PDB entry 2LSP | solution NMR | chains A and B

== Chain A ==
Molecule: NF-kB-K310ac peptide
UniProtKB: Q04206 (TF65_HUMAN); residues 1-13 here correspond to UniProt positions 304-316 (UniProt number = residue number + 303)
Amino-acid sequence (13 residues; row label = number of the first residue in the row):
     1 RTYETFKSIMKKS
Modified / non-standard residues: Lys-7 (n(6)-acetyllysine; ALY)
Curated features (UniProtKB/Swiss-Prot):
  - modified residue: Lys-7 (N6-acetyllysine), Ser-8 (Phosphoserine)
What the authors report for this chain:
  - post-translational modification sites: Lys-7
  - specificity-determining residues: Phe-6, Ile-9

== Chain B ==
Molecule: Bromodomain-containing protein 4
Organism: Homo sapiens
Notes: fragment: second bromodomain
UniProtKB: O60885 (BRD4_HUMAN); residue numbers follow UniProt; this construct covers 333-460
Amino-acid sequence (128 residues; numbered 333 to 460; the number before each row is that of its first residue):
   333 KDVPDSQQHPAPEKSSKVSEQLKCCSGILKEMFAKKHAAYAWPFYKPVDV
   383 EALGLHDYCDIIKHPMDMSTIKSKLEAREYRDAQEFGADVRLMFSNCYKY
   433 NPPDHEVVAMARKLQDVFEMRFAKMPDE
Curated features (UniProtKB/Swiss-Prot):
  - site: Asn-433 (Acetylated histone binding)
  - natural variant: Tyr-390 (Y390C: Found in a patient with a neurodevelopmental syndrome; uncertain significance), Tyr-430 (Y430C: In CDLS6)
  - mutagenesis: Asn-433 (N433A: Abolishes binding to acetylated histones)
What the authors report for this chain:
  - specificity-determining residues: His-437

== How chain A and chain B interact ==
Residue-residue contacts - 29 pairs, chain A then chain B:
  Arg-1(A) / Asp-389(B)
  Thr-2(A) / Asp-389(B)
  Tyr-3(A) / Asp-392(B)
  Tyr-3(A) / Ile-393(B)
  Thr-5(A) / Gly-386(B)
  Thr-5(A) / Leu-387(B)
  Thr-5(A) / Asp-389(B)
  Thr-5(A) / Tyr-432(B)
  Phe-6(A) / Leu-385(B)
  Phe-6(A) / Leu-387(B)
  Phe-6(A) / Tyr-432(B)
  Phe-6(A) / Asn-433(B)
  Phe-6(A) / His-437(B)
  Lys-7(A) / Pro-375(B)
  Lys-7(A) / Phe-376(B)
  Lys-7(A) / Val-380(B)
  Lys-7(A) / Leu-385(B)
  Lys-7(A) / Leu-387(B)
  Lys-7(A) / Asn-428(B)
  Lys-7(A) / Cys-429(B)
  Lys-7(A) / Asn-433(B)
  Lys-7(A) / His-437(B)
  Lys-7(A) / Val-439(B)
  Ser-8(A) / Leu-385(B)
  Ile-9(A) / Trp-374(B)
  Ile-9(A) / Pro-375(B)
  Ile-9(A) / His-437(B)
  Ile-9(A) / Glu-438(B)
  Ile-9(A) / Val-439(B)
Interface residues without a listed pair, chain A (9 interface residues in all): Glu-4
Interface residues without a listed pair, chain B (18 interface residues in all): Ile-394
The authors on this interface:
  - residue pairs: Tyr-3(A)/Ile-393(B) (hydrophobic contact), Phe-6(A)/His-437(B), Lys-7(A)/Asn-433(B) (hydrogen bond), Ile-9(A)/His-437(B) (hydrophobic contact), Ile-9(A)/Trp-374(B) (hydrophobic contact)

== In short ==
The interface between chain A and chain B involves 9 residues on one side and 18 on the other. The authors
report hydrophobic contacts between Tyr-3(A) and Ile-393(B), Ile-9(A) and His-437(B) and Ile-9(A) and
Trp-374(B); a contact between Phe-6(A) and His-437(B); a hydrogen bond between Lys-7(A) and Asn-433(B). The
paper reports specificity determinants Phe-6(A), Ile-9(A) and His-437(B); a modification site at Lys-7(A).
Chain A is NF-kB-K310ac peptide and chain B is Bromodomain-containing protein 4 (Homo sapiens); the structure,
solution structures of BRD4 second bromodomain with NF-kB-K310ac peptide, was determined by solution NMR.
